Entry 7HOO (X-ray diffraction, 1.49 A resolution); this record covers chains A and B.

[Chain A]
Name: Serine protease subunit NS2B
Organism: Zika virus
UniProtKB: Q32ZE1 (POLG_ZIKV); residues 46-89 here correspond to UniProt positions 1414-1457 (UniProt number = residue number + 1368)
Amino-acid sequence (46 residues; each row starts with the number of its first residue):
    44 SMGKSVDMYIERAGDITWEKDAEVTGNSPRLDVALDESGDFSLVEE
Not modelled in the structure: 44-49, 89
Construct notes: expression tag (44-45)

[Chain B]
Name: Serine protease NS3
Organism: Zika virus
Notes: EC 3.4.21.91, 3.6.1.15, 3.6.4.13
UniProtKB: Q32ZE1 (POLG_ZIKV); residues 11-177 here correspond to UniProt positions 1509-1675 (UniProt number = residue number + 1498)
Amino-acid sequence (168 residues; each row starts with the number of its first residue):
    10 MKEVKKGETTDGVYRVMTRRLLGSTQVGVGVMQEGVFHTMWHVTKGAALR
    60 SGEGRLDPYWGDVKQDLVSYCGPWKLDAAWDGLSEVQLLAVPPGERAKNI
   110 QTLPGIFKTKDGDIGAVALDYPAGTSGSPILDKCGRVIGLYGNGVVIKNG
   160 SYVSAITQGKREEETPVE
Not modelled in the structure: 10-15, 172-177
Construct notes: initiating methionine (10); conflict Lys107 (Arg1605 in Q32ZE1)
Small-molecule neighbours: A1BGX ((2P)-2-(5-methoxypyridin-3-yl)-N-(1-methyl-1H-pyrazol-4-yl)benzamide): His51, Tyr130, Pro131, Ala132, Ser135, Tyr150, Gly151, Asn152, Val155, Tyr161
Curated features (UniProtKB/Swiss-Prot):
  - active site (Charge relay system): His51, Asp75, Ser135

[Interface between chain A and chain B]
Contacting residue pairs (97):
  Asp50(A) - Met26(B)
  Asp50(A) - Thr27(B)
  Asp50(A) - Arg28(B)
  Asp50(A) - Arg59(B)  salt bridge
  Met51(A) - Met26(B)
  Met51(A) - Val36(B)  hydrophobic
  Met51(A) - Val52(B)
  Met51(A) - Thr53(B)
  Met51(A) - Leu58(B)
  Met51(A) - Arg59(B)  hydrogen bond (backbone-backbone)
  Tyr52(A) - Arg24(B)
  Tyr52(A) - Val25(B)
  Tyr52(A) - Met26(B)  hydrogen bond (backbone-backbone)
  Tyr52(A) - Arg28(B)  hydrogen bond
  Tyr52(A) - Ser33(B)  hydrogen bond
  Tyr52(A) - Arg59(B)
  Ile53(A) - Tyr23(B)  hydrophobic
  Ile53(A) - Arg24(B)
  Ile53(A) - Met41(B)  hydrophobic
  Ile53(A) - Phe46(B)  hydrophobic
  Ile53(A) - Arg59(B)  hydrogen bond (backbone-backbone)
  Ile53(A) - Ser60(B)
  Ile53(A) - Leu65(B)  hydrophobic
  Glu54(A) - Tyr23(B)
  Glu54(A) - Arg24(B)  hydrogen bond (backbone-backbone)
  Arg55(A) - Glu17(B)
  Arg55(A) - Asp20(B)  hydrogen bond (side chain-backbone)
  Arg55(A) - Gly21(B)
  Arg55(A) - Val22(B)
  Arg55(A) - Tyr23(B)
  Ala56(A) - Val22(B)  hydrogen bond (backbone-backbone)
  Ala56(A) - Val100(B)  hydrophobic
  Ala56(A) - Ala106(B)
  Gly57(A) - Gly21(B)
  Gly57(A) - Val22(B)  hydrogen bond (backbone-backbone)
  Asp58(A) - Leu98(B)
  Ile59(A) - Gly21(B)
  Ile59(A) - Val22(B)
  Ile59(A) - Val40(B)  hydrophobic
  Ile59(A) - Leu98(B)  hydrophobic
  Ile59(A) - Leu140(B)  hydrophobic
  Ile59(A) - Gly144(B)
  Ile59(A) - Val146(B)  hydrophobic
  Thr60(A) - Asn108(B)  hydrogen bond (backbone-side chain)
  Thr60(A) - Leu140(B)
  Trp61(A) - Glu94(B)
  Trp61(A) - Val95(B)
  Trp61(A) - Gln96(B)
  Trp61(A) - Gln110(B)
  Trp61(A) - Leu140(B)
  Trp61(A) - Asp141(B)
  Trp61(A) - Lys142(B)
  Glu62(A) - Gln96(B)  hydrogen bond (backbone-side chain)
  Glu62(A) - Asn108(B)
  Ala65(A) - Gln96(B)
  Ala65(A) - Asn108(B)
  Glu66(A) - Ile109(B)
  Glu66(A) - Gln110(B)  hydrogen bond (backbone-backbone)
  Val67(A) - Glu94(B)
  Val67(A) - Gln110(B)
  Thr68(A) - Ile109(B)
  Thr68(A) - Gln110(B)  hydrogen bond (backbone-backbone)
  Thr68(A) - Thr111(B)  hydrogen bond (backbone-side chain)
  Thr68(A) - Leu128(B)
  Gly69(A) - Thr111(B)
  Gly69(A) - Ala127(B)
  Gly69(A) - Leu128(B)
  Asn70(A) - Leu112(B)
  Asn70(A) - Ala127(B)
  Ser71(A) - Leu112(B)  hydrogen bond (side chain-backbone)
  Ser71(A) - Pro113(B)
  Ser71(A) - Gly114(B)
  Pro72(A) - Gly114(B)
  Pro72(A) - Ile115(B)  hydrogen bond (backbone-backbone)
  Pro72(A) - Ala127(B)
  Arg73(A) - Ile115(B)
  Leu74(A) - Ile115(B)  hydrogen bond (backbone-backbone)
  Leu74(A) - Phe116(B)
  Leu74(A) - Lys117(B)  hydrogen bond (backbone-backbone)
  Leu74(A) - Ile156(B)  hydrophobic
  Asp75(A) - Lys117(B)
  Val76(A) - Phe116(B)  hydrophobic
  Val76(A) - Lys117(B)  hydrogen bond (backbone-backbone)
  Val76(A) - Thr118(B)
  Leu78(A) - Lys73(B)
  Asp79(A) - Lys73(B)
  Glu80(A) - Lys73(B)
  Ser81(A) - Val72(B)
  Gly82(A) - Val72(B)
  Gly82(A) - Lys73(B)
  Gly82(A) - Asn152(B)  hydrogen bond (backbone-side chain)
  Phe84(A) - Phe116(B)  hydrophobic
  Phe84(A) - Asn152(B)
  Phe84(A) - Gly153(B)
  Phe84(A) - Ala164(B)  hydrophobic
  Leu86(A) - Val154(B)  hydrophobic
  Glu88(A) - Lys157(B)
Interface residues without a listed pair, chain A (34 interface residues in all): Ser85
Interface residues without a listed pair, chain B (61 interface residues in all): Thr19, Arg29, Ala57, Lys107, Ile123, Pro138, Val155, Val162

[Overview]
The interface between chain A and chain B involves 34 residues on one side and 61 on the other, with 20
hydrogen bonds and 1 salt bridge. Polar contacts include Asp50(A)-Arg59(B), Tyr52(A)-Arg28(B) and
Tyr52(A)-Ser33(B). Ligands of chain B: compound A1BGX.
Chain A is Serine protease subunit NS2B and chain B is Serine protease NS3, both from Zika virus; the
structure, PanDDA analysis group deposition -- Crystal Structure of ZIKV NS2B-NS3 protease in complex with
ASAP-0014643-001, was determined by X-ray diffraction.
